Entry 5HSV (X-ray diffraction, 1.50 A resolution); this record covers chains A and E.

== Chain A ==
Name: Peptidyl-prolyl cis-trans isomerase A
From: Chlorocebus aethiops
Notes: EC 5.2.1.8; fragment: Cyclophilin A
UniProtKB: P62938 (PPIA_CHLAE); numbering as in UniProt (aligned over 1-165)
Chain sequence (168 residues; each row starts with the number of its first residue; numbers below 1 keep their minus sign (Gly-2 is residue -2)):
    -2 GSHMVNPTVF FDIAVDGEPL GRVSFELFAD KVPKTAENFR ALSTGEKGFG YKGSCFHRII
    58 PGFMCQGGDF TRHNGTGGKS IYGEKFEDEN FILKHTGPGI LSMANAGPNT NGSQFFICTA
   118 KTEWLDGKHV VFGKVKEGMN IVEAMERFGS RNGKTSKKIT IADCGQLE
Not modelled in the structure: -2 to 1
Sequence notes: expression tag (-2 to 0)
Swiss-Prot annotation at these positions:
  - modified residue: Met1 (N-acetylmethionine), Val2 (N-acetylvaline), Lys28 (N6-acetyllysine), Lys44 (N6-acetyllysine), Lys76 (N6-acetyllysine), Ser77 (Phosphoserine), Lys82 (N6-acetyllysine), Thr93 (Phosphothreonine), Lys125 (N6-acetyllysine), Lys131 (N6-acetyllysine), Lys133 (N6-acetyllysine)
  - glycosylation: Asn108 (N-linked (GlcNAc...) asparagine)
  - cross-link (Glycyl lysine isopeptide (Lys-Gly)): Lys28 (interchain with G-Cter in SUMO2), Lys82 (interchain with G-Cter in SUMO2)

== Chain E ==
Name: Alisporivir
Chain sequence (11 residues; row label = number of the first residue in the row):
     1 TAXXVLAALL V
Modified residues: Thr1 (4-methyl-4-[(E)-2-butenyl]-4,N-methyl-threonine; BMT); Ala2 (alpha-aminobutyric acid; ABA); DAM (N-methyl-alpha-beta-dehydroalanine) at position 3, 66E (N-ethyl-L-valine) at position 4; Leu6, Leu9, Leu10 (N-methylleucine; MLE); Ala8 (D-alanine; DAL); Val11 (N-methylvaline; MVA)
Glycans and other covalent adducts: covalent link Thr1-Val11

== Chain A / chain E interface ==
Pairs across the interface (27; chain A residue first):
  Arg55(A) with Thr1(E); Val5(E); Leu10(E), hydrogen bond (side chain-backbone); Val11(E)
  Phe60(A) with Leu9(E); Leu10(E); Val11(E)
  Met61(A) with Val11(E)
  Gln63(A) with Thr1(E), hydrogen bond (side chain-backbone); Val11(E)
  Gly72(A) with Ala2(E); DAM_3(E)
  Thr73(A) with DAM_3(E)
  Ala101(A) with Ala2(E); Val11(E)
  Asn102(A) with Thr1(E); Ala2(E), hydrogen bond (backbone-backbone); Val11(E), hydrogen bond (backbone-backbone)
  Ala103(A) with Thr1(E); Ala2(E)
  Gln111(A) with Ala2(E)
  Phe113(A) with Val11(E)
  Trp121(A) with Leu9(E), hydrogen bond (side chain-backbone)
  Leu122(A) with Leu9(E); Val11(E)
  His126(A) with Thr1(E); Val11(E)
Other interface residues (no listed pair), chain A (15 interface residues in all): Gly104
Other interface residues (no listed pair), chain E (8 interface residues in all): 66E_4

== In short ==
Chain A and chain E form an interface of 15 and 8 residues respectively; the contacts include 5 hydrogen
bonds. Among the polar pairs are Arg55(A)-Leu10(E), Gln63(A)-Thr1(E) and Trp121(A)-Leu9(E).
Chain A is Peptidyl-prolyl cis-trans isomerase A (Chlorocebus aethiops) and chain E is Alisporivir; the
structure, X-Ray structure of a CypA-Alisporivir complex at 1.5 angstrom resolution, was determined by X-ray
diffraction.
